PDB entry 3AFF | X-ray diffraction, 2.00 A resolution | chains A and B

# Chain A (and B)
Protein: Hydroxylase, putative
From: Mycobacterium tuberculosis
Notes: chain B of this document is another copy of the same molecule, construct and numbering; everything in this record applies to it too
UniProtKB: P96852 (P96852_MYCTU); residues 1-394 here = UniProt positions 1-394
Chain sequence (394 residues; numbered 1 to 394; the number before each row is that of its first residue):
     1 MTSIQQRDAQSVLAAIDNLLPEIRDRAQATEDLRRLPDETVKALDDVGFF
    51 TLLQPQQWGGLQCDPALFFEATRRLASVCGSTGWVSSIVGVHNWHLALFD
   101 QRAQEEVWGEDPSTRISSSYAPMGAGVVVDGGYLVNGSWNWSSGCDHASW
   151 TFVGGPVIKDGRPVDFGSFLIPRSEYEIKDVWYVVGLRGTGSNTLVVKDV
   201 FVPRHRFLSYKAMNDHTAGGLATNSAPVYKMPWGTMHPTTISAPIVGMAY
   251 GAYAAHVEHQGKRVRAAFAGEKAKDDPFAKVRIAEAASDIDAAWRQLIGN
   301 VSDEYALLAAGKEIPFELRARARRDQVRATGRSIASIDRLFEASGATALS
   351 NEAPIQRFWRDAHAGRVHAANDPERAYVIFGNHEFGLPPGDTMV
Not modelled in the structure: 1-6, 261-282 (chain B: 1-6, 260-283)
From the paper describing this entry:
  - contacts within the chain: His368-Asp372 (hydrogen bond)
  - conformationally variable residues (order/disorder transition): Gly261 to Val281
  - catalytic residues: His368 (proposed by the authors, not directly observed)

# Chain A / chain B interface
Contacting residue pairs (39; chain A residue first):
  Pro122(A) - Glu384(B)
  Pro122(A) - Phe385(B)  hydrophobic
  Met123(A) - Arg162(B)  hydrogen bond (backbone-side chain)
  Gly124(A) - Arg162(B)
  Ala125(A) - Gly161(B)
  Asn136(A) - Asp160(B)
  Gly137(A) - Arg162(B)
  Ser138(A) - Arg162(B)  hydrogen bond (backbone-side chain)
  Ile158(A) - Ile158(B)  hydrophobic
  Asp160(A) - Asn136(B)
  Gly161(A) - Ala125(B)
  Gly161(A) - Asn136(B)
  Arg162(A) - Met123(B)  hydrogen bond (side chain-backbone)
  Arg162(A) - Gly124(B)
  Arg162(A) - Asn136(B)
  Arg162(A) - Gly137(B)
  Arg162(A) - Ser138(B)
  Phe166(A) - Phe385(B)  hydrophobic
  Asn371(A) - Asn382(B)  hydrogen bond
  Pro373(A) - Phe380(B)
  Pro373(A) - Glu384(B)
  Arg375(A) - Ile379(B)
  Ala376(A) - Ala376(B)
  Ala376(A) - Phe380(B)  hydrophobic
  Tyr377(A) - Phe380(B)  hydrophobic
  Tyr377(A) - Phe385(B)  hydrophobic
  Ile379(A) - Arg375(B)
  Ile379(A) - Ala376(B)
  Ile379(A) - Ile379(B)  hydrophobic
  Phe380(A) - Pro373(B)
  Phe380(A) - Ala376(B)  hydrophobic
  Phe380(A) - Tyr377(B)  hydrophobic
  Phe380(A) - Phe380(B)  hydrophobic
  Asn382(A) - Asn371(B)  hydrogen bond
  Glu384(A) - Pro122(B)
  Glu384(A) - Pro373(B)
  Phe385(A) - Pro122(B)  hydrophobic
  Phe385(A) - Phe166(B)  hydrophobic
  Phe385(A) - Phe385(B)  hydrophobic
Interface residues without a listed pair, chain A (25 interface residues in all): Val127, Pro163, Leu387
Interface residues without a listed pair, chain B (25 interface residues in all): Val127, Pro156, Leu387

# Overview
The chain A/chain B interface involves 25 residues from each chain; the contacts include 5 hydrogen bonds.
Among the polar pairs are Met123(A)-Arg162(B), Ser138(A)-Arg162(B) and Asn371(A)-Asn382(B). The paper reports
the catalytic residue His368(A); conformational variability at Gly261(A).
Both chains are Hydroxylase, putative (Mycobacterium tuberculosis). Entry 3AFF (Crystal structure of the HsaA
monooxygenase from M. tuberculosis) was determined by X-ray diffraction (same publication as 3AFE).
